7UZQ - chains K and J of the 4 polymer chains in the assembly; structure by electron microscopy, 2.17 A resolution.

Chain K:
Name: Blood group Rh(CE) polypeptide
Organism: Homo sapiens
UniProtKB: P18577 (RHCE_HUMAN); residue numbers follow UniProt; this construct covers 1-417
Sequence (417 residues; numbered 1 to 417; the number before each row is that of its first residue):
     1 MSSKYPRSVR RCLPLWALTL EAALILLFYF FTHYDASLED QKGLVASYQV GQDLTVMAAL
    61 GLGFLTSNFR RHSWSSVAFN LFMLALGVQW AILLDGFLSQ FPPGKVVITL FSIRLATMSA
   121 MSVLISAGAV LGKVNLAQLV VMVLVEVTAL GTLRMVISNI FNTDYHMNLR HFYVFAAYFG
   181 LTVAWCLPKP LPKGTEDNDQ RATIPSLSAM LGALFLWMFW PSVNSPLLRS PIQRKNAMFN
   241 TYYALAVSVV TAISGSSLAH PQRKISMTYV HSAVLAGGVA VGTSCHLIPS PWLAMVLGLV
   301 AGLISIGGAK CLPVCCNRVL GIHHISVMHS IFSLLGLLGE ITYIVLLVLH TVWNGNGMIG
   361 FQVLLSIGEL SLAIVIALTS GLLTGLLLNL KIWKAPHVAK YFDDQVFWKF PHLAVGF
Disordered / not traced: 1, 36-40, 101-104, 191-199, 316-324, 351-359

Chain J:
Name: Ankyrin-1
Organism: Homo sapiens
Notes: fragment: ar1-5
UniProtKB: P16157 (ANK1_HUMAN); residues 1-201 here = UniProt positions 1-201
Sequence (201 residues; each row starts with the number of its first residue):
     1 MPYSVGFREA DAATSFLRAA RSGNLDKALD HLRNGVDINT CNQNGLNGLH LASKEGHVKM
    61 VVELLHKEII LETTTKKGNT ALHIAALAGQ DEVVRELVNY GANVNAQSQK GFTPLYMAAQ
   121 ENHLEVVKFL LENGANQNVA TEDGFTPLAV ALQQGHENVV AHLINYGTKG KVRLPALHIA
   181 ARNDDTRTAA VLLQNDPNPD V
Disordered / not traced: 1-10, 168-201
Swiss-Prot annotation at these positions:
  - modified residue: Asn105 (3S: -3-hydroxyasparagine)

Chain K / chain J interface:
Contacting residue pairs (43; chain K residue first):
  Ser2(K) - Gln90(J)
  Ser3(K) - Lys54(J)
  Ser3(K) - Glu55(J)
  Ser3(K) - Ala88(J)
  Ser3(K) - Gln90(J)
  Lys4(K) - Ala88(J)  hydrogen bond (backbone-backbone)
  Lys4(K) - Gly89(J)
  Lys4(K) - His123(J)
  Tyr5(K) - Leu87(J)  hydrophobic
  Tyr5(K) - Ala88(J)
  Tyr5(K) - Glu121(J)
  Arg70(K) - Gly155(J)  hydrogen bond (side chain-backbone)
  Arg70(K) - Glu157(J)  salt bridge
  Arg71(K) - Gln153(J)
  Arg71(K) - Gln154(J)  hydrogen bond (side chain-backbone)
  Lys400(K) - Glu121(J)  salt bridge
  Lys400(K) - His123(J)
  Asp403(K) - His156(J)
  Gln405(K) - Gln120(J)  hydrogen bond (side chain-backbone)
  Gln405(K) - Glu121(J)  hydrogen bond
  Gln405(K) - Gln154(J)  hydrogen bond
  Gln405(K) - His156(J)  hydrogen bond
  Phe410(K) - Gln154(J)
  Pro411(K) - Gln153(J)  hydrogen bond (backbone-side chain)
  His412(K) - Tyr116(J)  hydrogen bond (backbone-side chain)
  His412(K) - Asp143(J)
  His412(K) - Phe145(J)
  His412(K) - Val150(J)
  His412(K) - Gln153(J)  hydrogen bond
  Leu413(K) - Phe112(J)
  Leu413(K) - Gln120(J)
  Leu413(K) - Val150(J)  hydrophobic
  Ala414(K) - Phe112(J)
  Ala414(K) - Met117(J)  hydrophobic
  Ala414(K) - Gln120(J)  hydrogen bond (backbone-side chain)
  Val415(K) - Lys77(J)
  Gly416(K) - Leu87(J)
  Phe417(K) - Lys54(J)
  Phe417(K) - Thr75(J)  hydrogen bond (backbone-side chain)
  Phe417(K) - Lys77(J)
  Phe417(K) - Asn79(J)  hydrogen bond (backbone-side chain)
  Phe417(K) - Ile84(J)
  Phe417(K) - Leu87(J)  hydrophobic
Also at the interface, not in a pair above, chain J (25 interface residues in all): Leu46

In short:
Chain K and chain J form an interface of 17 and 25 residues respectively; the contacts include 13 hydrogen
bonds and 2 salt bridges. Among the polar pairs are Arg70(K)-Glu157(J), Lys400(K)-Glu121(J) and
Arg70(K)-Gly155(J).
Here chain K is Blood group Rh(CE) polypeptide and chain J is Ankyrin-1, both from Homo sapiens. Entry 7UZQ
(Local refinement of RhAG-RhCE-ANK1(AR1-5), from consensus refinement of all classes) was determined by
electron microscopy together with 7UZ3, 7UZU, 7V07, 7V0K, 7V0M, 7V0S and 10 further entries from the same
study.
